8P8O - chains A and J of the 6 polymer chains in the assembly; structure by X-ray diffraction, 3.40 A resolution.

== Chain A ==
Molecule: Deoxyuridine 5'-triphosphate nucleotidohydrolase
Organism: Mycobacterium tuberculosis
Notes: EC 3.6.1.23
UniProt: A0A045IIQ9 (A0A045IIQ9_MYCTX); residue numbers follow UniProt; this construct covers 1-154
Sequence (174 residues; row label = number of the first residue in the row; numbers below 1 keep their minus sign (Met-19 is residue -19)):
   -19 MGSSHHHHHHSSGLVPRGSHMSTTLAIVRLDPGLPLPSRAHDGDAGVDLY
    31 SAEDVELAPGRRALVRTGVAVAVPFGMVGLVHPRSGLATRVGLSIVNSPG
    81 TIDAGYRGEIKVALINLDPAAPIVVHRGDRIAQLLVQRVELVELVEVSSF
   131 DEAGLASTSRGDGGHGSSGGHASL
Not modelled in the structure: -19 to 2, 132-154
Construct notes: initiating methionine (-19); expression tag (-18 to 0)
Reported in the primary citation:
  - catalytic residues: Asp83 (citing earlier work)
  - conformationally variable residues (loop rearrangement): Ser18 to Asp22
  - mutagenesis - A133DEL/G134DEL/L135DEL/A136DEL/S137DEL: decreased binding to StlWT
  - mutagenesis - A133DEL/G134DEL/L135DEL/A136DEL/S137DEL: decreased catalytic activity (citing earlier work)
  - specificity-determining residues: Tyr86 (citing earlier work)

== Chain J ==
Molecule: Orf20
Organism: Staphylococcus aureus
UniProt: Q9F0J8 (Q9F0J8_STAAU); residue numbers follow UniProt; this construct covers 1-159
Sequence (165 residues; numbered -5 to 159; the number before each row is that of its first residue; numbers below 1 keep their minus sign (Gly-5 is residue -5)):
    -5 GSPEFSMEGAGQMAELPTHYGTIIKTLRKYMKLTQSKLSERTGFSQNTIS
    45 NHENGNRNIGVNEIEIYGKGLGIPSYILHRISDEFKEKGYSPTLNDFGKF
    95 DKMYSYVNKAYYNDGDIYYSSYDLYDETIKLLELLKESKINVNDIDYDYV
   145 LKLYKQILSTDTEKS
Not modelled in the structure: -5 to 10, 153-159
Construct notes: expression tag (-5 to 0)

== How chain A and chain J interact ==
Pairs across the interface (21; chain A residue first):
  Leu44(A) - Tyr113(J)  hydrophobic
  Thr81(A) - Tyr112(J)  hydrogen bond (backbone-side chain)
  Ile82(A) - Tyr112(J)
  Ile82(A) - Tyr113(J)
  Asp83(A) - Tyr112(J)  hydrogen bond (backbone-side chain)
  Gly85(A) - Tyr106(J)
  Tyr86(A) - Tyr105(J)
  Tyr86(A) - Tyr106(J)
  Tyr86(A) - Gly109(J)
  Tyr86(A) - Tyr112(J)  hydrophobic
  Tyr86(A) - Tyr113(J)
  Arg87(A) - Tyr106(J)  hydrogen bond (backbone-backbone)
  Arg87(A) - Asn107(J)
  Gly88(A) - Tyr106(J)
  Glu89(A) - Tyr113(J)
  Ile90(A) - Tyr113(J)
  Lys91(A) - Asp110(J)  salt bridge
  Lys91(A) - Tyr113(J)  hydrogen bond (backbone-side chain)
  Val125(A) - Asn56(J)
  Glu126(A) - Val55(J)
  Glu126(A) - Asn56(J)  hydrogen bond (backbone-side chain)
Interface residues without a listed pair, chain J (10 interface residues in all): Asp108
The authors on this interface:
  - pairs named by the authors: Tyr86(A)-Tyr112(J) (pi stacking)

== Summary ==
13 residues of chain A and 10 residues of chain J are in contact; the contacts include 5 hydrogen bonds and 1
salt bridge. Polar pairs include Lys91(A)-Asp110(J), Thr81(A)-Tyr112(J) and Asp83(A)-Tyr112(J). The paper
describes pi stacking between Tyr86(A) and Tyr112(J). From the paper: the catalytic residue Asp83(A);
A133DEL/G134DEL/L135DEL/A136DEL/S137DEL of chain A reduce binding to StlWT.
Chain A is Deoxyuridine 5'-triphosphate nucleotidohydrolase (Mycobacterium tuberculosis) and chain J is Orf20
(Staphylococcus aureus); the structure, M. tuberculosis dUTPase - Stl1-159 (StlNT) complex structure, was
determined by X-ray diffraction (same publication as 8CGA).
